4BA2 - chains A and I of the 4 polymer chains in the assembly; structure by X-ray diffraction, 2.50 A resolution.

Chain A:
Protein: Probable exosome complex exonuclease 2
Organism: Sulfolobus solfataricus
UniProt: Q9UXC0 (ECX2_SULSO); numbering as in UniProt (aligned over 1-275)
Amino-acid sequence (277 residues; numbered -1 to 275; the number before each row is that of its first residue; numbers below 1 keep their minus sign (Gly-1 is residue -1)):
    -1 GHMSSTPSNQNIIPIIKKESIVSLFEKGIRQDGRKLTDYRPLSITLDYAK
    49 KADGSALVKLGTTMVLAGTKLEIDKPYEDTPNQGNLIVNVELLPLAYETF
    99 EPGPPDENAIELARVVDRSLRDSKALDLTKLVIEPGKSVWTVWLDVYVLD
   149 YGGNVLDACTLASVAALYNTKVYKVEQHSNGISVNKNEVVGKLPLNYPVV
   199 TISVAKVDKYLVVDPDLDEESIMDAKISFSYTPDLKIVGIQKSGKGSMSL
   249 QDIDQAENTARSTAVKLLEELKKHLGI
Disordered / not traced: 177-179
Sequence notes: expression tag (-1 to 0)
Ion coordination: Na+: Glu105 (shared with 1 residue of chain B)
Swiss-Prot annotation at these positions:
  - mutagenesis: Arg112 (R112E: Abolishes exoribonuclease activity of the complex; when associated with E-116), Arg116 (R116E: Abolishes exoribonuclease activity of the complex; when associated with E-112), Glu218 (E218A: Does not change activity)

Chain I:
Protein: Probable exosome complex RNA-binding protein 1
Organism: Sulfolobus solfataricus
UniProt: Q9UXC4 (ECR1_SULSO); numbering as in UniProt (aligned over 1-249)
Amino-acid sequence (251 residues; row label = number of the first residue in the row; numbers below 1 keep their minus sign (Gly-1 is residue -1)):
    -1 GHMNMSQSQEIVLQPRSIVVPGELLAEGEFQIPWSPYILKINSKYYSTVV
    49 GLFDVKDTQFEVIPLEGSFYYPKINDIVIGLVEDVEIYGWVVDIKAPYKA
    99 YLPASNLLGRSINVGEDLRRYLDVGDYVIARIENFDRSIDPVLSVKGKDL
   149 GRVSNGIVIDIMPVKVPRVIGKNKSMYETLTSKSGCSIFVANNGRIWATC
   199 PSRFSEEILIEAIRKIENESHIKGLTDRIKQFIEEKLGERNASSGETKTN
   249 S
Disordered / not traced: -1 to 5, 116-118, 170, 181-183, 199, 218-222, 232-249
Disulfide bonds: Cys184-Cys198
Sequence notes: expression tag (-1 to 0); conflict Glu8 (Lys in Q9UXC4)

Interface between chain A and chain I:
Contacting residue pairs - 13 pairs, chain A then chain I:
  Ile10(A) with Leu79(I); Val80(I); Glu81(I); Val122(I), hydrophobic
  Pro12(A) with Leu79(I), hydrophobic; Gly123(I); Tyr125(I)
  Ile13(A) with Val122(I); Gly123(I), hydrogen bond (backbone-backbone); Asp124(I)
  Ile14(A) with Gly123(I); Tyr125(I), hydrophobic; Gly154(I)
Also at the interface, not in a pair above, chain I (9 interface residues in all): Ile155

Overview:
4 residues of chain A and 9 residues of chain I are in contact; the contacts include 1 hydrogen bond. The
hydrogen-bonded pair Ile13(A)-Gly123(I) is a backbone contact. From UniProt: 3 mutagenesis sites on chain A.
Chain A is Probable exosome complex exonuclease 2 and chain I is Probable exosome complex RNA-binding protein
1, both from Sulfolobus solfataricus; the structure, Archaeal exosome (Rrp4-Rrp41(D182A)-Rrp42) bound to
inorganic phosphate, was determined by X-ray diffraction (same publication as 4BA1).
